6REA - chains Q and S of the 20 polymer chains in the assembly; structure by electron microscopy, 3.60 A resolution.

# Chain Q
Protein: epsilon: Polytomella F-ATP synthase epsilon subunit
Source organism: Polytomella sp. Pringsheim 198.80
Sequence (74 residues; row label = number of the first residue in the row):
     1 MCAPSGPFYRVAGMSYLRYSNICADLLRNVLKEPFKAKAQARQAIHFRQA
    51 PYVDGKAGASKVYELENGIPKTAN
Not modelled in the structure: 1-2

# Chain S
Protein: ATP synthase gamma chain, mitochondrial
Source organism: Polytomella sp. Pringsheim 198.80
UniProtKB: Q4LDE7 (Q4LDE7_9CHLO); residue numbers follow UniProt; this construct covers 1-317
Sequence (317 residues; numbered 1 to 317; the number before each row is that of its first residue):
     1 MALRKAVLSLGLSQGVAAEAVLGSGMFNAVQHESVRYASNQAVKQRIRAI
    51 KNIGKITKAMKMVAASKMKNAQIAVEQSRGLVDPFVRLFGDFPAVNSNKS
   101 VVVAVTSDKGLCGGLNSNITKYTRATLATTESEGKDVVVVSIGDKGRSQL
   151 TRIESQRYQLAIADTYKVRVTFGQASLIVEELIKHNPQSYQILFNKFRSA
   201 ISFKPTVATILSPDLLEKQLEDVTGNSLDAYDIEASHERSDVLRDLTEFH
   251 LGVTLYNAMLENNCSEHASRMSAMENSTKSAGEMLGKLTLDYNRKRQATI
   301 TTELIEIIAGASALMDE
Not modelled in the structure: 1-38, 316-317

# How chain Q and chain S interact
Contacting residue pairs (57; chain Q residue first):
  Gly-6(Q) with His-237(S), hydrogen bond (backbone-side chain); Asp-241(S)
  Tyr-9(Q) with Asp-245(S), hydrogen bond
  Arg-10(Q) with Arg-244(S); Asp-245(S), salt bridge; Glu-248(S), salt bridge
  Ser-15(Q) with Glu-180(S), hydrogen bond; Glu-248(S)
  Tyr-16(Q) with Asp-245(S); Glu-248(S), hydrogen bond (backbone-side chain); Phe-249(S), hydrophobic
  Leu-17(Q) with Val-179(S), hydrophobic; Glu-180(S); Glu-248(S); Phe-249(S), hydrophobic; Gly-252(S)
  Arg-18(Q) with Leu-177(S); Glu-180(S), salt bridge
  Asn-21(Q) with Phe-172(S); Gly-173(S); Ser-176(S)
  Ala-41(Q) with Arg-169(S), hydrogen bond (backbone-side chain)
  Arg-42(Q) with Thr-171(S), hydrogen bond (backbone-side chain)
  Gln-43(Q) with Thr-171(S)
  Ala-44(Q) with Thr-171(S)
  Ile-45(Q) with Gly-173(S); Gln-174(S); Leu-177(S), hydrophobic
  His-46(Q) with Asp-164(S); Val-168(S); Gln-174(S), hydrogen bond (backbone-side chain)
  Phe-47(Q) with Ile-162(S), hydrophobic; Ala-163(S); Asp-164(S); Thr-165(S); Gln-174(S); Ile-178(S), hydrophobic
  Arg-48(Q) with Asp-144(S), salt bridge; Ile-162(S); Ala-163(S), hydrogen bond (backbone-backbone); Asp-164(S), salt bridge
  Gln-49(Q) with Leu-160(S); Ala-161(S); Ile-162(S); Glu-181(S), hydrogen bond
  Ala-50(Q) with Leu-160(S); Ala-161(S), hydrogen bond (backbone-backbone)
  Pro-51(Q) with Gln-159(S)
  Tyr-52(Q) with Arg-147(S); Tyr-158(S); Gln-159(S), hydrogen bond (backbone-backbone)
  Asp-54(Q) with Ser-155(S), hydrogen bond (backbone-side chain)
  Gly-55(Q) with Thr-151(S); Ser-155(S)
  Lys-56(Q) with Ser-155(S)
  Ile-69(Q) with Ser-176(S); Leu-177(S), hydrophobic
Other interface residues (no listed pair), chain Q (29 interface residues in all): Pro-7, Lys-61, Tyr-63, Pro-70, Asn-74
Other interface residues (no listed pair), chain S (33 interface residues in all): Ile-183, Lys-184

# Summary
The interface between chain Q and chain S involves 29 residues on one side and 33 on the other; the contacts
include 12 hydrogen bonds and 5 salt bridges. Polar pairs include Arg-10(Q)/Asp-245(S), Arg-10(Q)/Glu-248(S)
and Arg-18(Q)/Glu-180(S).
Here chain Q is epsilon: Polytomella F-ATP synthase epsilon subunit and chain S is ATP synthase gamma chain,
mitochondrial, both from Polytomella sp. Pringsheim 198.80. Entry 6REA (Cryo-EM structure of Polytomella F-ATP
synthase, Rotary substate 2D, focussed refinement of F1 head and rotor) was determined by electron microscopy,
deposited together with 6RD4, 6RD5, 6RD6, 6RD7, 6RD8, 6RD9 and 46 further entries.
